5LFU - chain A; structure by X-ray diffraction, 4.30 A resolution (low resolution: residue-level contacts below are approximate; hydrogen-bond / salt-bridge calls are withheld).

== Chain A ==
Molecule: Myelin-associated glycoprotein
Source organism: Mus musculus
Reference sequence: P20917 (MAG_MOUSE); numbering as in UniProt (aligned over 20-508)
Amino-acid sequence (500 residues; each row starts with the number of its first residue):
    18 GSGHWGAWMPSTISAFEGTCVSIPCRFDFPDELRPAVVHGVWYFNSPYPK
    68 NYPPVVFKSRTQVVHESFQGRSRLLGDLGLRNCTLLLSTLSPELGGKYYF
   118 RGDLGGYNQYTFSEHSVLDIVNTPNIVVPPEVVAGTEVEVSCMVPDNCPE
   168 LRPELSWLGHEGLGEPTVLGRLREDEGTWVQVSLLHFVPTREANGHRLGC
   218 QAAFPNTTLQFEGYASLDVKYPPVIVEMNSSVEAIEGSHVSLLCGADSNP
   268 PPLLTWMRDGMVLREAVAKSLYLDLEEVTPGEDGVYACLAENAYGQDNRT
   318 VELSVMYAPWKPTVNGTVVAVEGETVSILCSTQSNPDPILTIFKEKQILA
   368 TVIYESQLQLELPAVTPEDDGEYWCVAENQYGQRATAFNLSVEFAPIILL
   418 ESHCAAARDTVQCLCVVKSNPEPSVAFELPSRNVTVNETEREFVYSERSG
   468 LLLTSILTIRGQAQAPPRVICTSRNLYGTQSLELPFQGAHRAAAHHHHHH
Unresolved in the structure: 18-19, 507-517
Sequence notes: expression tag (18-19, 509-517)
Disulfides: Cys37-Cys165, Cys42-Cys100, Cys159-Cys217, Cys261-Cys305, Cys347-Cys392, Cys421-Cys430, Cys432-Cys488
Glycans and other covalent adducts: alpha-D-mannopyranose (MAN) linked to Trp22; glycan linked to Asn99, Asn332; N-acetylglucosamine (NAG) linked to Asn223, Asn246, Asn315, Asn406
Curated features (UniProtKB/Swiss-Prot):
  - binding site (a ganglioside GT1b (d18:1(4E))): Tyr65 to Lys67, Arg118, Tyr124 to Thr128
  - glycosylation: Trp22 (C-linked (Man) tryptophan), Asn99 (N-linked (GlcNAc...) asparagine), Asn223 (N-linked (GlcNAc...) asparagine), Asn246 (N-linked (GlcNAc...) asparagine), Asn315 (N-linked (GlcNAc...) asparagine), Asn332 (N-linked (GlcNAc...) asparagine), Asn406 (N-linked (GlcNAc...) asparagine), Asn450 (N-linked (GlcNAc...) asparagine), Asn454 (N-linked (GlcNAc...) asparagine)
  - mutagenesis: Trp25 (W25Q: Abolishes C-linked mannosylation), Tyr65 (Y65A: Decreases ganglioside binding), Arg118 to Asp120 (Abolishes protection against axon degeneration), Arg118 (R118A: Abolishes ganglioside binding), Tyr127 (Y127A: Abolishes ganglioside binding), Thr128 (T128A: Abolishes ganglioside binding), Asn406 (N406Q: Increases homodimerization), Ile473 (I473E: Abolishes homodimerization)
From the paper describing this entry:
  - post-translational modification sites: Trp22, Asn332, Asn406
  - self-association interface (contacts with another copy of this molecule); pairs are residue here / residue on that copy: Ile473-Glu395 (hydrophobic contact), Glu395
  - mutagenesis - W25Q: increased binding to GT1b liposomes
  - mutagenesis - R118A, Y127A, T128A: abolished binding to GT1b liposomes
  - mutagenesis - Y65A: decreased binding to GT1b liposomes
  - mutagenesis - I473E: abolished signaling
  - mutagenesis - R118A: abolished signaling in response to neurite outgrowth
  - mutagenesis - N406Q: unchanged signaling in response to neurite outgrowth

== Summary ==
UniProt lists 9 ganglioside GT1b (d18:1(4E))-binding residues and 9 mutagenesis sites. The paper reports that
R118A, Y127A and T128A abolish binding to GT1b liposomes; modification sites Trp22, Asn332 and Asn406; 7
substitutions were tested in all.
Chain A is Myelin-associated glycoprotein (Mus musculus); the structure, Myelin-associated glycoprotein (MAG)
glycosylated and lysine-methylated full extracellular domain, was determined by X-ray diffraction (same
publication as 5LF5, 5LFR and 5LFV).
